PDB entry 8F2A | electron microscopy, 2.20 A resolution | chains R and B of the 7 polymer chains in the assembly

[Chain R]
Protein: Calcitonin receptor
Source organism: Homo sapiens
UniProtKB: P30988 (CALCR_HUMAN), isoform P30988-2; residue numbers follow UniProt; this construct covers 25-474
Sequence (501 residues; numbered -7 to 493; the number before each row is that of its first residue; numbers below 1 keep their minus sign (Met-7 is residue -7)):
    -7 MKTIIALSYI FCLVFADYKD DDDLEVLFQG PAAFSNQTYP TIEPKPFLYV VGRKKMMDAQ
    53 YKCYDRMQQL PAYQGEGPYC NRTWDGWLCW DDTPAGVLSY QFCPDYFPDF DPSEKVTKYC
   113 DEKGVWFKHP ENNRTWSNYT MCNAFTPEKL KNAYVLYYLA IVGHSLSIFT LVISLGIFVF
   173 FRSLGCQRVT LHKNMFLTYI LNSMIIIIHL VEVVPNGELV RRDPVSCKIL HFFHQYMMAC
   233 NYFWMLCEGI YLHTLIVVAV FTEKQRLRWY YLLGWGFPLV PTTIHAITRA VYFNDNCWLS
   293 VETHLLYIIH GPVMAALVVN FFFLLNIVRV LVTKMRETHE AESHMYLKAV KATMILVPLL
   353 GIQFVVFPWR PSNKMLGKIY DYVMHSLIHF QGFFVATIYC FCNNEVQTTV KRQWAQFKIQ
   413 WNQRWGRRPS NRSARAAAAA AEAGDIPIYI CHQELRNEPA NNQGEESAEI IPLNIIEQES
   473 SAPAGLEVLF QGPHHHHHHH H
Unresolved in the structure: -7 to 40, 410-493
Disulfides: Cys55-Cys81, Cys72-Cys112, Cys95-Cys134, Cys219-Cys289
Glycans and other covalent adducts: N-acetylglucosamine (NAG) linked to Asn73, Asn130
Sequence notes: expression tag (-7 to 24, 475-493); conflict Leu447 (Pro in P30988)
UniProt features mapped onto this chain:
  - glycosylation (N-linked (GlcNAc...) asparagine): Asn28, Asn73, Asn125, Asn130
  - natural variant: Leu447 (L447P: Probable protective factor against osteoporosis)

[Chain B]
Protein: Guanine nucleotide-binding protein G(I)/G(S)/G(T) subunit beta-1
Source organism: Homo sapiens
UniProtKB: P62873 (GBB1_HUMAN); numbering as in UniProt (aligned over 2-340)
Sequence (350 residues; row label = number of the first residue in the row; numbers below 1 keep their minus sign (Met-9 is residue -9)):
    -9 MHHHHHHGSS GSELDQLRQE AEQLKNQIRD ARKACADATL SQITNNIDPV GRIQMRTRRT
    51 LRGHLAKIYA MHWGTDSRLL VSASQDGKLI IWDSYTTNKV HAIPLRSSWV MTCAYAPSGN
   111 YVACGGLDNI CSIYNLKTRE GNVRVSRELA GHTGYLSCCR FLDDNQIVTS SGDTTCALWD
   171 IETGQQTTTF TGHTGDVMSL SLAPDTRLFV SGACDASAKL WDVREGMCRQ TFTGHESDIN
   231 AICFFPNGNA FATGSDDATC RLFDLRADQE LMTYSHDNII CGITSVSFSK SGRLLLAGYD
   291 DFNCNVWDAL KADRAGVLAG HDNRVSCLGV TDDGMAVATG SWDSFLKIWN
Unresolved in the structure: -9 to 1
Sequence notes: expression tag (-9 to 1)
UniProt features mapped onto this chain:
  - modified residue: Ser2 (N-acetylserine), His266 (Phosphohistidine)
  - natural variant: Leu30 (L30F: In MRD42; uncertain significance), Arg52 (R52G: In MRD42), Gly64 (G64V: In MRD42), Asp76 (D76E: In MRD42; D76G: In MRD42), Gly77 (G77S: In MRD42), Lys78 (K78R: In MRD42), Ile80 (I80N: In MRD42; I80T: In MRD42), His91 (H91R: In MRD42; uncertain significance), Ala92 (A92T: In MRD42), Pro94 (P94S: In MRD42), Leu95 (L95P: In MRD42), Arg96 (R96L: In MRD42), 5 further natural variant entries in UniProt

[How chain R and chain B interact]
Contacting residue pairs (5; chain R residue first):
  Arg174(R) with Arg52(B)
  Ser175(R) with Asp312(B)
  Arg404(R) with His311(B); Asp312(B), salt bridge
  Gln405(R) with Asp312(B)
Also at the interface, not in a pair above, chain R (5 interface residues in all): Gln408
Also at the interface, not in a pair above, chain B (6 interface residues in all): Arg46, Thr47, Phe292

[Overview]
Chain R and chain B form an interface of 5 and 6 residues respectively; the contacts include 1 salt bridge.
Its one salt-bridged contact is Arg404(R)-Asp312(B). N-acetylglucosamine is covalently linked to Asn73(R) and
Asn130(R).
Here chain R is Calcitonin receptor and chain B is Guanine nucleotide-binding protein G(I)/G(S)/G(T) subunit
beta-1, both from Homo sapiens. Entry 8F2A (Human Amylin3 Receptor in complex with Gs and Pramlintide analogue
peptide San385 (Cluster 5 conformation)) was determined by electron microscopy, deposited together with 8F0J,
8F0K and 8F2B.
